Entry 5UZ9 (electron microscopy, 3.40 A resolution); this record covers chains A and K of the 13 polymer chains in the assembly.

== Chain A ==
Protein: CRISPR-associated protein Csy1
From: Pseudomonas aeruginosa (strain UCBPP-PA14)
UniProtKB: Q02ML9 (CSY1_PSEAB); numbering as in UniProt (aligned over 1-434)
Sequence (434 residues; each row starts with the number of its first residue):
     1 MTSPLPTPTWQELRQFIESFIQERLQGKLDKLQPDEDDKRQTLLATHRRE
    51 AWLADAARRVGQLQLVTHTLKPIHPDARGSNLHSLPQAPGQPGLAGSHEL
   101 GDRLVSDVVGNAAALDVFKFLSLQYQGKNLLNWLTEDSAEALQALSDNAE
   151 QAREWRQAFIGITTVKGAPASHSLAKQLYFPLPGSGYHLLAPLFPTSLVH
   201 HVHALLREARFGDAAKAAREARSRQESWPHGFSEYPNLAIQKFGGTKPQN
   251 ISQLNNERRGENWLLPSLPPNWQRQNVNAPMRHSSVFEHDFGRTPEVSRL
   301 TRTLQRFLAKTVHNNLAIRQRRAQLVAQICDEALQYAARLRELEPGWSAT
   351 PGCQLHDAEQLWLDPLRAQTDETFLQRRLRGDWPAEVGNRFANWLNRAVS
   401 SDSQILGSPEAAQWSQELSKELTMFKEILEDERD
Unresolved in the structure: 1-10
Reported in the primary citation:
  - binding site for Crispr RNA: Lys176, Gln177
  - mutagenesis - K28E/K31E, K247E: decreased binding to dsDNA

== Chain K ==
Protein: Anti-CRISPR protein 30
From: Pseudomonas phage D3112
UniProtKB: Q6TM72 (ACR30_BPD31); residues 8-96 here correspond to UniProt positions 2-90 (UniProt number = residue number - 6)
Sequence (96 residues; numbered 1 to 96; the number before each row is that of its first residue):
     1 MHHHHHHIAQQHKDTVAACEAAEAIAIAKDQVWDGEGYTKYTFDDNSVLI
    51 QSGTTQYAMDADDADSIKGYADWLDDEARSAEASEIERLLESVEEE
Unresolved in the structure: 1-5, 94-96
Differences from the reference sequence: expression tag (1-7)

== How chain A and chain K interact ==
Contacting residue pairs (32; chain A residue first):
  Arg59(A) - Val16(K)
  Arg59(A) - Gln51(K)
  Arg59(A) - Gly53(K)  hydrogen bond (side chain-backbone)
  Val108(A) - Trp33(K)  hydrophobic
  Gly110(A) - Gln31(K)  hydrogen bond (backbone-side chain)
  Gly110(A) - Trp33(K)
  Asn111(A) - Lys29(K)  hydrogen bond
  Asn111(A) - Gln31(K)
  Asn111(A) - Thr39(K)
  Ala112(A) - Gln31(K)
  Ala112(A) - Val32(K)
  Ala112(A) - Trp33(K)  hydrophobic
  Ala112(A) - Gly37(K)
  Ala112(A) - Tyr38(K)
  Ala112(A) - Thr39(K)
  Ala113(A) - Gly37(K)
  Ala113(A) - Thr39(K)
  Ala113(A) - Gln51(K)
  Ala113(A) - Ser52(K)
  Ala113(A) - Gly53(K)  hydrogen bond (backbone-backbone)
  Leu115(A) - Trp33(K)  hydrophobic
  Leu115(A) - Gly35(K)
  Leu115(A) - Glu36(K)
  Leu115(A) - Gly37(K)
  Lys119(A) - Gly35(K)  hydrogen bond (side chain-backbone)
  Lys247(A) - Asp30(K)  salt bridge
  Lys247(A) - Glu85(K)  salt bridge
  Gln249(A) - Gln31(K)
  Gln249(A) - Trp33(K)
  Asn250(A) - Lys29(K)
  Asn250(A) - Asp30(K)
  Asn250(A) - Gln31(K)
Also at the interface, not in a pair above, chain A (15 interface residues in all): Trp52, Asp116, Ser252, Gln253
Also at the interface, not in a pair above, chain K (17 interface residues in all): Asp34, Thr54
Interface features reported in the paper:
  - interface residues, chain A: Lys247(A)

== Summary ==
Chain A and chain K form an interface of 15 and 17 residues respectively; the contacts include 5 hydrogen
bonds and 2 salt bridges. Among the polar pairs are Lys247(A)-Asp30(K), Lys247(A)-Glu85(K) and
Arg59(A)-Gly53(K). From the paper: a binding site for Crispr RNA at Lys176(A) and Gln177(A); K28E/K31E and
K247E of chain A reduce binding to dsDNA.
Here chain A is CRISPR-associated protein Csy1 (Pseudomonas aeruginosa (strain UCBPP-PA14)) and chain K is
Anti-CRISPR protein 30 (Pseudomonas phage D3112). Entry 5UZ9 (Cryo EM structure of anti-CRISPRs, AcrF1 and
AcrF2, bound to type I-F crRNA-guided CRISPR surveillance complex) was determined by electron microscopy.
